PDB entry 9GBK | electron microscopy, 2.39 A resolution | chains F and G of the 29 polymer chains in the assembly

# Chain F
Molecule: Proteasome subunit alpha type-6
From: Saccharomyces cerevisiae
UniProtKB: P40302 (PSA6_YEAST); residue numbers follow UniProt; this construct covers 1-234
Amino-acid sequence (234 residues; each row starts with the number of its first residue):
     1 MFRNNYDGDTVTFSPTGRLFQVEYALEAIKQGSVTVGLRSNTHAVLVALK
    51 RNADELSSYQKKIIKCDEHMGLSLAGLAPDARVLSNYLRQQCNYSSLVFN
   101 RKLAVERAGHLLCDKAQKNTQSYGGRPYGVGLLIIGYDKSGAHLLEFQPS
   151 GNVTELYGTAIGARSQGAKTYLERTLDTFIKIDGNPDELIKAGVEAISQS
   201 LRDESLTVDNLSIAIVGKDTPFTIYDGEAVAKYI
Not modelled in the structure: 50, 139-140, 234
Swiss-Prot annotation at these positions:
  - modified residue: Ser-14 (Phosphoserine)
  - cross-link: Lys-191 (Glycyl lysine isopeptide (Lys-Gly) (interchain with G-Cter in ubiquitin))

# Chain G
Molecule: Probable proteasome subunit alpha type-7
From: Saccharomyces cerevisiae
UniProtKB: P21242 (PSA7_YEAST); residues 1-288 here = UniProt positions 1-288
Amino-acid sequence (288 residues; row label = number of the first residue in the row):
     1 MTSIGTGYDLSNSVFSPDGRNFQVEYAVKAVENGTTSIGIKCNDGVVFAV
    51 EKLITSKLLVPQKNVKIQVVDRHIGCVYSGLIPDGRHLVNRGREEAASFK
   101 KLYKTPIPIPAFADRLGQYVQAHTLYNSVRPFGVSTIFGGVDKNGAHLYM
   151 LEPSGSYWGYKGAATGKGRQSAKAELEKLVDHHPEGLSAREAVKQAAKII
   201 YLAHEDNKEKDFELEISWCSLSETNGLHKFVKGDLLQEAIDFAQKEINGD
   251 DDEDEDDSDNVMSSDDENAPVATNANATTDQEGDIHLE
Not modelled in the structure: 1-6, 57, 77-80, 136-150, 209-211, 247-288
Swiss-Prot annotation at these positions:
  - modified residue: Thr-2 (N-acetylthreonine)

# How chain F and chain G interact
Pairs across the interface - 56 pairs, chain F then chain G:
  Asn-5(F) with Leu-10(G)
  Tyr-6(F) with Asp-9(G), hydrogen bond; Leu-10(G), hydrophobic
  Thr-10(F) with Arg-130(G)
  Val-11(F) with Gln-23(G); Val-129(G); Arg-130(G)
  Thr-12(F) with Leu-10(G); Gln-23(G)
  Phe-13(F) with Gln-23(G), hydrogen bond (backbone-side chain); Tyr-26(G); Ala-27(G), hydrophobic; Arg-130(G); Pro-131(G)
  Ser-14(F) with Tyr-26(G)
  Pro-15(F) with Tyr-26(G), hydrophobic; Lys-29(G)
  Gly-17(F) with Tyr-26(G); Ala-30(G)
  Leu-19(F) with Arg-130(G)
  Arg-39(F) with Val-60(G)
  His-110(F) with Arg-86(G), hydrogen bond
  Cys-113(F) with Pro-83(G), hydrophobic; Arg-86(G), hydrogen bond
  Asp-114(F) with Arg-86(G); Asn-90(G)
  Gln-117(F) with Pro-83(G); Asp-84(G), hydrogen bond; His-87(G)
  Thr-120(F) with Arg-130(G), hydrogen bond (backbone-side chain)
  Gln-121(F) with His-123(G); Val-129(G); Arg-130(G), hydrogen bond (side chain-backbone); Pro-131(G); Phe-132(G)
  Ser-122(F) with Ser-128(G)
  Tyr-123(F) with Ser-128(G)
  His-143(F) with Lys-63(G)
  Ser-150(F) with Pro-83(G)
  Gly-151(F) with Pro-83(G)
  Asn-152(F) with Pro-83(G)
  Thr-154(F) with Asn-64(G), hydrogen bond (backbone-side chain)
  Glu-155(F) with Val-60(G), hydrogen bond (backbone-backbone); Lys-63(G); Asn-64(G)
  Leu-156(F) with Leu-58(G); Leu-59(G), hydrophobic
  Tyr-157(F) with Leu-58(G), hydrogen bond (backbone-backbone); Leu-59(G); Val-60(G), hydrophobic; Pro-61(G)
  Gly-158(F) with Leu-58(G)
  Leu-172(F) with Leu-58(G)
  Glu-173(F) with Ser-56(G); Leu-58(G)
  Leu-176(F) with Leu-58(G), hydrophobic
Also at the interface, not in a pair above, chain F (38 interface residues in all): Thr-16, Glu-106, Gly-109, Lys-118, Val-153, Lys-169, Phe-179
Also at the interface, not in a pair above, chain G (28 interface residues in all): Leu-81, Ile-82, Asn-127

# Summary
38 residues of chain F face 28 of chain G across their interface; the contacts include 10 hydrogen bonds.
Polar contacts include Tyr-6(F)/Asp-9(G), Phe-13(F)/Gln-23(G) and His-110(F)/Arg-86(G).
Here chain F is Proteasome subunit alpha type-6 and chain G is Probable proteasome subunit alpha type-7, both
from Saccharomyces cerevisiae. Entry 9GBK (Blm10-20S proteasome complex from pre1-1) was determined by
electron microscopy (same publication as 8RVL, 8RVO, 8RVP and 8RVQ).
